Entry 3AIX (X-ray diffraction, 2.90 A resolution); this record covers chains A and B.

Chain A:
Name: DNA polymerase sliding clamp C
Source organism: Sulfolobus tokodaii
UniProt: Q973F5 (PCNA3_SULTO); residue numbers follow UniProt; this construct covers 1-246
Sequence (246 residues; numbered 1 to 246; the number before each row is that of its first residue):
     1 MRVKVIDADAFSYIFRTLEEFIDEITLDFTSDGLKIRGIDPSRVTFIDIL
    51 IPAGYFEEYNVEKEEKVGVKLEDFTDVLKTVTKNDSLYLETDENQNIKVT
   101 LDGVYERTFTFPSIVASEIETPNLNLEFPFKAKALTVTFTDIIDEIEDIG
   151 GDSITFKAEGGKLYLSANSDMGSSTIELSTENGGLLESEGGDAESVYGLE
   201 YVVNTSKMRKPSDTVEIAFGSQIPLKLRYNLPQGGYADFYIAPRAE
Not modelled in the structure: 246

Chain B:
Name: DNA polymerase sliding clamp B
Source organism: Sulfolobus tokodaii
UniProt: Q975M2 (PCNA2_SULTO); numbering as in UniProt (aligned over 1-248)
Sequence (248 residues; numbered 1 to 248; the number before each row is that of its first residue):
     1 MIKATYSSAKDFYSLLSGLLKVTDEIILNFTEDSIFSRYLTDDKVLMVIF
    51 KIPKEYLEDYTIDKPLGIKININDLKKILGKAKSKSATVTLEETEAGLKV
   101 TVRDEKTGTRSNIYIKGEKTSIDQLTEPKVNLSVTFTTDGDVLKDIARDL
   151 SLVGEEVEISADENTVTLSTEEAGRTYKSLLKQDKPLKSLNVESPSKAVY
   201 SIEVLKDVFKVTSISQNVTVGFGNNIPMKIEVPTDSGGQLIFWIAPRL

Chain A / chain B interface:
Residue-residue contacts - 26 pairs, chain A then chain B:
  Asp76(A) - Leu152(B)
  Thr80(A) - Arg148(B)
  Asp102(A) - Lys185(B)  salt bridge
  Gly103(A) - Lys185(B)
  Val104(A) - Lys185(B)
  Val104(A) - Pro186(B)
  Tyr105(A) - Asp145(B)
  Tyr105(A) - Ile146(B)  hydrophobic
  Tyr105(A) - Arg148(B)  hydrogen bond
  Tyr105(A) - Asp149(B)  hydrogen bond
  Tyr105(A) - Tyr177(B)
  Tyr105(A) - Pro186(B)  hydrophobic
  Glu106(A) - Ser179(B)
  Glu106(A) - Leu180(B)  hydrogen bond (backbone-backbone)
  Arg107(A) - Asp149(B)
  Arg107(A) - Lys178(B)
  Arg107(A) - Ser179(B)
  Thr108(A) - Thr176(B)
  Thr108(A) - Tyr177(B)
  Thr108(A) - Lys178(B)  hydrogen bond (backbone-backbone)
  Phe109(A) - Thr176(B)
  Phe109(A) - Tyr177(B)  hydrophobic
  Thr110(A) - Arg175(B)
  Thr110(A) - Thr176(B)  hydrogen bond (backbone-backbone)
  Pro112(A) - Gly174(B)
  Pro112(A) - Arg175(B)
Other interface residues (no listed pair), chain A (15 interface residues in all): Asp73, Val77, Phe111
Other interface residues (no listed pair), chain B (19 interface residues in all): Val142, Val153, Ala173, Leu181, Lys182

Summary:
Chain A and chain B form an interface of 15 and 19 residues respectively; the contacts include 5 hydrogen
bonds and 1 salt bridge. Polar contacts include Asp102(A)-Lys185(B), Tyr105(A)-Arg148(B) and
Tyr105(A)-Asp149(B).
Chain A is DNA polymerase sliding clamp C and chain B is DNA polymerase sliding clamp B, both from Sulfolobus
tokodaii; the structure, Crystal structure of PCNA2-PCNA3 complex from Sulfolobus tokodaii (I222), was
determined by X-ray diffraction, deposited together with 3AIZ.
